Entry 2Z31 (X-ray diffraction, 2.70 A resolution); this record covers chains C and P of the 5 polymer chains in the assembly.

# Chain C
Protein: H-2 class II histocompatibility antigen, A-U alpha chain
From: Mus musculus
Notes: fragment: extracellular alpha-1 and extracellular alpha-2
UniProtKB: P14438 (HA2U_MOUSE); the construct lacks a stretch of the UniProt sequence, so the offset changes along the chain: 4-9 = UniProt 1-6; 10-180 = UniProt 8-178
Sequence (181 residues; each row starts with the number of its first residue):
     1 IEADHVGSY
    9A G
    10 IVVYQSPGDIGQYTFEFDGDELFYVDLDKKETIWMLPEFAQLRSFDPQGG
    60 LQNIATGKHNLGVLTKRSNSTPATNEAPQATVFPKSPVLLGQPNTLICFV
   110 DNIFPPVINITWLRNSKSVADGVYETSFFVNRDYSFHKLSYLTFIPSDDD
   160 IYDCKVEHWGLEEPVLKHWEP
Cystine bridges: Cys107-Cys163
Construct notes: expression tag (1-3)
Curated features (UniProtKB/Swiss-Prot):
  - region: Glu179, Pro180 (Connecting peptide)
  - glycosylation: Asn118 (N-linked (GlcNAc...) asparagine)

# Chain P
Protein: Myelin basic protein (MBP)-peptide
Sequence (11 residues; numbered -2 to 8; the number before each row is that of its first residue; numbers below 1 keep their minus sign (Arg-2 is residue -2)):
    -2 RGGASQYRPSQ

# Chain C / chain P interface
Contacting residue pairs (25):
  Tyr9(C) with Ala1(P); Ser2(P), hydrogen bond (backbone-backbone)
  Val11(C) with Tyr4(P), hydrophobic
  Tyr22(C) with Ala1(P)
  Phe24(C) with Gly0(P); Ala1(P), hydrophobic
  Ser53(C) with Arg-2(P); Gly-1(P), hydrogen bond (backbone-backbone)
  Phe54(C) with Gly-1(P); Ala1(P), hydrophobic
  Gln61(C) with Gln3(P)
  Asn62(C) with Gln3(P), hydrogen bond; Tyr4(P), hydrogen bond (side chain-backbone)
  Thr65(C) with Tyr4(P); Arg5(P); Pro6(P)
  Gly66(C) with Tyr4(P)
  His68(C) with Pro6(P); Ser7(P), hydrogen bond (side chain-backbone)
  Asn69(C) with Tyr4(P); Arg5(P), hydrogen bond (side chain-backbone); Pro6(P); Ser7(P), hydrogen bond (side chain-backbone)
  Val72(C) with Ser7(P); Gln8(P)
Interface residues without a listed pair, chain C (15 interface residues in all): Leu73, Arg76

# In short
15 residues of chain C and 11 residues of chain P are in contact, with 7 hydrogen bonds. Polar pairs include
Asn62(C)-Gln3(P), Asn62(C)-Tyr4(P) and His68(C)-Ser7(P).
Here chain C is H-2 class II histocompatibility antigen, A-U alpha chain (Mus musculus) and chain P is Myelin
basic protein (MBP)-peptide. Entry 2Z31 (Crystal structure of immune receptor complex) was determined by X-ray
diffraction together with 2PXY and 2Z35 from the same study.
